Entry 8AGB (electron microscopy, 3.00 A resolution); this record covers chains A and G of the 8 polymer chains in the assembly.

Chain A:
Protein: Dolichyl-diphosphooligosaccharide--protein glycosyltransferase subunit STT3
From: Saccharomyces cerevisiae
Notes: EC 2.4.99.18
UniProtKB: P39007 (STT3_YEAST); residues 1-718 here = UniProt positions 1-718
Chain sequence (718 residues; each row starts with the number of its first residue):
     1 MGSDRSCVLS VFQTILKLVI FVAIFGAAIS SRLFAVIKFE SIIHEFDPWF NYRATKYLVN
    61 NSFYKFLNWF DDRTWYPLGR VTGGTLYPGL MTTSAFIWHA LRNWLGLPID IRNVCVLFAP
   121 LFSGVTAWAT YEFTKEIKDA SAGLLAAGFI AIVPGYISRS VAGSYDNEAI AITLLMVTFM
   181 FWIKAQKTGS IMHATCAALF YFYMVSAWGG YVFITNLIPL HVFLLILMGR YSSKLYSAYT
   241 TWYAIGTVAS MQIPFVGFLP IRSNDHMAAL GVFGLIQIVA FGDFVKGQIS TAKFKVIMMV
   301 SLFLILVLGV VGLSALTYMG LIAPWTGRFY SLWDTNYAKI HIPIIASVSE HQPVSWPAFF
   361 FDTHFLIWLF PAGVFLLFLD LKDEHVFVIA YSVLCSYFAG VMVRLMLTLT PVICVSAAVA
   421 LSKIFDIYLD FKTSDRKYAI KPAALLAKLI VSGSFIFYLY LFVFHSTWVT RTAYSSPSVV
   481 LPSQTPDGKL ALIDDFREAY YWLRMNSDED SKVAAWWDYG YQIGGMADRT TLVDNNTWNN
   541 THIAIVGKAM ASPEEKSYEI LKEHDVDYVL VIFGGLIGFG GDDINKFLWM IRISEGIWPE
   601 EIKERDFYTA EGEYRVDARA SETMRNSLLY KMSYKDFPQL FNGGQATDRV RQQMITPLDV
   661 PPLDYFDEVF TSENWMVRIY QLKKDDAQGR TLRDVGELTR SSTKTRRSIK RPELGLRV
Disordered / not traced: 1-6, 295-351, 433-439, 483-488
Glycans and other covalent adducts: glycan linked to Asn539
Metal / ion sites: Mn2+: Asp166 (together with ELU)
Residues lining bound ligands:
  - beta-D-mannopyranose / ELU / alpha-D-mannopyranose / N-acetylglucosamine / 2-acetamido-2-deoxy-alpha-D-glucopyranose: Asp47, Val81, Gly84, Thr85, Asp166, Asn167, Glu168, Trp208, Gly209, Gly210, Val212, Phe213, Asn216, Leu220, Phe255, Leu394, Phe398, Arg404, Leu405, Tyr521, Asn535, Asn536, Thr537, Trp538
  - palmitoyl-linoleoyl phosphatidylcholine (CPL; 1-palmitoyl-2-linoleoyl-sn-glycero-3-phosphocholine), molecule 1: Val22, Phe25, Gly26, Ile29, Ser30, Leu33, Ile37
  - palmitoyl-linoleoyl phosphatidylcholine (CPL), molecule 2: Ile29, Leu33, Val36, Ser41, Ile97, Leu101, Leu105, Leu107, Ile109, Arg112, Asn113, Val114, Leu117, Leu121
  - palmitoyl-linoleoyl phosphatidylcholine (CPL), molecule 3: Phe63, Tyr64, Leu67, Pro88, Thr92, Phe96, Leu199, Phe202, Tyr203, Ser206, Ala249, Gln252, Ile253, Pro254
  - palmitoyl-linoleoyl phosphatidylcholine (CPL), molecule 4: Leu105, Leu107, Ile109
  - phosphatidylethanolamine (PTY), molecule 1: Leu58, Ser62, Phe63, Thr92, Ala95, Phe96, His99
  - phosphatidylethanolamine (PTY), molecule 2: Leu220, Leu224, Leu227, Met228, Arg230, Phe378, Leu381, Ala390, Val393, Leu394
From the paper describing this entry:
  - binding site for the ligand ELU: Trp208, Arg404
  - binding site for 2-acetamido-2-deoxy-alpha-D-glucopyranose: Tyr521, Asn536
  - binding site for N-acetylglucosamine: Thr537

Chain G:
Protein: Dolichyl-diphosphooligosaccharide--protein glycosyltransferase subunit WBP1
From: Saccharomyces cerevisiae
UniProtKB: P33767 (OSTB_YEAST); numbering as in UniProt (aligned over 1-430)
Chain sequence (430 residues; numbered 1 to 430; the number before each row is that of its first residue):
     1 MRTDWNFFFC ILLQAIFVVG TQTSRTLVLY DQSTEPLEEY SVYLKDLEQR NYKLEYLDIN
    61 STSTTVDLYD KEQRLFDNII VFPTKGGKNL ARQIPVKQLI KFFENEGNIL CMSSPGAVPN
   121 TIRLFLNELG IYPSPKGHVI RDYFSPSSEE LVVSSNHLLN KYVYNARKSE DFVFGESSAA
   181 LLENREQIVP ILNAPRTSFT ESKGKCNSWT SGSQGFLVVG FQNLNNARLV WIGSSDFLKN
   241 KNQDSNQEFA KELLKWTFNE KSVIKSVHAV HSHADGTSYD EEPYKIKDKV IYSVGFSEWN
   301 GEEWLPHIAD DIQFELRQVD PYYRLTLSPS GNDSETQYYT TGEFILPDRH GVFTFLTDYR
   361 KIGLSFTTDK DVKAIRHLAN DEYPRSWEIS NSWVYISAIC GVIVAWIFFV VSFVTTSSVG
   421 KKLETFKKTN
Disordered / not traced: 1-24, 419-430
Glycans and other covalent adducts: N-acetylglucosamine (NAG) linked to Asn60, Asn332
From the paper describing this entry:
  - binding site for alpha-D-glucopyranose: Tyr383

Interface between chain A and chain G:
Pairs across the interface (56):
  Tyr64(A) - Ala379(G)
  Tyr64(A) - Asp381(G)
  Asn68(A) - Ala379(G)
  Asn68(A) - Asn380(G)  hydrogen bond
  Phe70(A) - His350(G)
  Phe70(A) - Gly351(G)
  Phe70(A) - Ala374(G)  hydrophobic
  Phe70(A) - Ile375(G)
  Phe70(A) - Arg376(G)
  Asp72(A) - Val352(G)
  Tyr76(A) - Val352(G)
  Pro77(A) - Gln318(G)
  Pro77(A) - Val319(G)  hydrophobic
  Pro77(A) - Gly351(G)
  Pro77(A) - Val352(G)  hydrogen bond (backbone-backbone)
  Leu78(A) - Gln318(G)
  Leu78(A) - Arg349(G)
  Leu78(A) - His350(G)
  Leu78(A) - Gly351(G)
  Glu563(A) - Val319(G)
  Asp686(A) - Leu224(G)
  Ala687(A) - Asn223(G)
  Ala687(A) - Leu224(G)  hydrogen bond (backbone-backbone)
  Ala687(A) - Asn225(G)
  Gln688(A) - Phe103(G)
  Gln688(A) - Glu104(G)
  Gln688(A) - Leu129(G)
  Gln688(A) - Arg185(G)  hydrogen bond (backbone-side chain)
  Gln688(A) - Gln187(G)
  Gln688(A) - Phe221(G)
  Gln688(A) - Asn223(G)  hydrogen bond (backbone-side chain)
  Gly689(A) - Arg185(G)  hydrogen bond (backbone-side chain)
  Gly689(A) - Gln187(G)
  Arg690(A) - Glu128(G)  salt bridge
  Arg690(A) - Arg185(G)
  Leu698(A) - Glu128(G)
  Ile709(A) - Arg123(G)
  Ile709(A) - Pro135(G)  hydrophobic
  Ile709(A) - Trp209(G)  hydrophobic
  Arg711(A) - Leu181(G)
  Arg711(A) - Ser208(G)  hydrogen bond (side chain-backbone)
  Arg711(A) - Trp209(G)  hydrogen bond (side chain-backbone)
  Pro712(A) - Tyr132(G)  hydrophobic
  Leu714(A) - Tyr132(G)  hydrophobic
  Leu714(A) - Leu182(G)
  Leu714(A) - Glu183(G)
  Leu716(A) - Asn184(G)  hydrogen bond (backbone-side chain)
  Leu716(A) - Gln214(G)
  Arg717(A) - Glu183(G)  hydrogen bond (side chain-backbone)
  Arg717(A) - Asn184(G)
  Arg717(A) - Arg185(G)
  Arg717(A) - Ile188(G)
  Arg717(A) - Pro190(G)
  Arg717(A) - Gln214(G)  hydrogen bond (backbone-side chain)
  Arg717(A) - Phe216(G)
  Val718(A) - Asn184(G)  hydrogen bond (backbone-side chain)
Other interface residues (no listed pair), chain A (27 interface residues in all): Leu67, Val81, His564, Asp565, Arg707, Lys710
Other interface residues (no listed pair), chain G (41 interface residues in all): Ile100, Leu124, Thr210, Lys370, Val372, His377

Overview:
The interface between chain A and chain G involves 27 residues on one side and 41 on the other, with 12
hydrogen bonds and 1 salt bridge. Polar pairs include Arg690(A)-Glu128(G), Asn68(A)-Asn380(G) and
Gln688(A)-Arg185(G). From the paper: a binding site for the ligand ELU at Trp208(A) and Arg404(A); a binding
site for 2-acetamido-2-deoxy-alpha-D-glucopyranose at Tyr521(A) and Asn536(A).
Here chain A is Dolichyl-diphosphooligosaccharide--protein glycosyltransferase subunit STT3 and chain G is
Dolichyl-diphosphooligosaccharide--protein glycosyltransferase subunit WBP1, both from Saccharomyces
cerevisiae. Entry 8AGB (Structure of yeast oligosaccharylransferase complex with lipid-linked oligosaccharide
bound) was determined by electron microscopy together with 8AGC and 8AGE from the same study.
